Entry 7MK9 (electron microscopy, 3.54 A resolution); this record covers chains N and B of the 17 polymer chains in the assembly.

Chain N:
Molecule: 40-nt DNA strand
Sequence (40 nucleotides; each row starts with the number of its first residue; note: 1 number in that range is skipped by the numbering (no residue carries it; nothing is unmodelled there); numbers below 1 keep their minus sign (DC-9 is residue -9)):
    -9 CACTAGTGC
     1 CTAAAAAAAA TTTATAGTGC AAAAAAACCA A

Chain B:
Molecule: DNA-directed RNA polymerase subunit beta
Source organism: Saccharomyces cerevisiae
Notes: EC 2.7.7.6
UniProtKB: A0A6A5Q4H2 (A0A6A5Q4H2_YEASX); numbering as in UniProt (aligned over 1-1224)
Amino-acid sequence (1224 residues; row label = number of the first residue in the row):
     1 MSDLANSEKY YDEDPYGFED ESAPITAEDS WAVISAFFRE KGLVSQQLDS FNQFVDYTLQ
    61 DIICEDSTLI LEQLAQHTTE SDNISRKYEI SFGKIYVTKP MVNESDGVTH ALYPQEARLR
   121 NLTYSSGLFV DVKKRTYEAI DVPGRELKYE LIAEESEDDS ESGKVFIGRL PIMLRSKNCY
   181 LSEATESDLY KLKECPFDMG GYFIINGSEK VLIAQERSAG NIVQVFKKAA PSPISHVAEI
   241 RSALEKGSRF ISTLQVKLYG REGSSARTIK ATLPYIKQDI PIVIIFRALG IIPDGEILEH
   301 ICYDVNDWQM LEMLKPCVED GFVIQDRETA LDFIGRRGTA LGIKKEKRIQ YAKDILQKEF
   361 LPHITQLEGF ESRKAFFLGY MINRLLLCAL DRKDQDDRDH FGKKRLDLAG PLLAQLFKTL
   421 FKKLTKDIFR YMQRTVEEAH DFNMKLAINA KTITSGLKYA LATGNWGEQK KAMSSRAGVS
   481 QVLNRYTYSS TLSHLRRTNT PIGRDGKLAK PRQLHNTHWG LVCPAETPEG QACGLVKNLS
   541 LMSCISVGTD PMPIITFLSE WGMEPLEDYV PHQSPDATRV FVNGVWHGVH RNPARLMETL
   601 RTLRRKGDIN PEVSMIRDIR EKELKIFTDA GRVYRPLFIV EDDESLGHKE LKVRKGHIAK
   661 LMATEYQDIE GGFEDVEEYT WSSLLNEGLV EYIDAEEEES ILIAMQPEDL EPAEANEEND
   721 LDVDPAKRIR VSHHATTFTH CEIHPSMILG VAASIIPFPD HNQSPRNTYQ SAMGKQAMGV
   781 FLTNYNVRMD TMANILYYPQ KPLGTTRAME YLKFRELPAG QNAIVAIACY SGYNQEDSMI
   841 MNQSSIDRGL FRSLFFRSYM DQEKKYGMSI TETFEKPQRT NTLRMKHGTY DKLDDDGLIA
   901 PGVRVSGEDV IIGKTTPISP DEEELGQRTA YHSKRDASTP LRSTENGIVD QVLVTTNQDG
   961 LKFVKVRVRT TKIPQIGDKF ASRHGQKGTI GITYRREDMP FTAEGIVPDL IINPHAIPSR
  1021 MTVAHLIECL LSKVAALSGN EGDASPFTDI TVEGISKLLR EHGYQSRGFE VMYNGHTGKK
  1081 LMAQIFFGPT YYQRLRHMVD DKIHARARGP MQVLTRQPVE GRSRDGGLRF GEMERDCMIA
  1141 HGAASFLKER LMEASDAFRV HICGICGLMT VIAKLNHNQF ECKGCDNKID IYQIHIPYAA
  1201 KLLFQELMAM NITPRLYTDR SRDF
Not modelled in the structure: 1-19, 134-135, 151-158, 262-263, 669-677, 714-725, 731-734, 1213, 1224
Bound ions: Zn2+: Cys1163, Cys1166, Cys1182

Interface between chain N and chain B:
Pairs across the interface (14; chain N residue first):
  DT-3(N) - Gly867(B)  phosphate contact
  DT-3(N) - Met868(B)  hydrogen bond to the phosphate
  DT-3(N) - Ser869(B)  hydrogen bond to the phosphate
  DA5(N) - Arg430(B)  salt bridge to the phosphate
  DA6(N) - Lys426(B)  sugar contact
  DA8(N) - Ser248(B)  hydrogen bond to the phosphate
  DA9(N) - Ile251(B)  sugar contact
  DA9(N) - Tyr275(B)  hydrogen bond to the phosphate
  DT11(N) - Arg249(B)  sugar contact
  DT11(N) - Ile251(B)  phosphate contact
  DT12(N) - Arg241(B)  salt bridge to the phosphate
  DT13(N) - Arg398(B)  salt bridge to the phosphate
  DT13(N) - Ile502(B)  sugar contact
  DT13(N) - Gly503(B)  base contact
Also at the interface, not in a pair above, chain N (9 interface residues in all): DA10
Also at the interface, not in a pair above, chain B (14 interface residues in all): Ser474

Summary:
Chain N and chain B form an interface of 9 and 14 residues respectively, with 4 hydrogen bonds and 3 salt
bridges. Polar contacts include DT-3(N)-Met868(B), DT-3(N)-Ser869(B) and DA8(N)-Ser248(B). Cys1163(B),
Cys1166(B) and Cys1182(B) form the Zn2+ site.
Chain N is a 40-nt DNA strand and chain B is DNA-directed RNA polymerase subunit beta (Saccharomyces
cerevisiae); the structure, Complex structure of trailing EC of EC+EC (trailing EC-focused), was determined by
electron microscopy (same publication as 7MEI, 7MKA, 7ML0, 7ML1, 7ML2, 7ML3 and 7ML4).
